8GXX - chains C and F of the 12 polymer chains in the assembly; structure by electron microscopy, 3.00 A resolution.

Chain C:
Name: V-type ATP synthase alpha chain
Source organism: Thermus thermophilus HB8
Notes: EC 7.1.2.2
Reference sequence: Q56403 (VATA_THET8); residue numbers follow UniProt; this construct covers 1-578
Amino-acid sequence (578 residues; row label = number of the first residue in the row):
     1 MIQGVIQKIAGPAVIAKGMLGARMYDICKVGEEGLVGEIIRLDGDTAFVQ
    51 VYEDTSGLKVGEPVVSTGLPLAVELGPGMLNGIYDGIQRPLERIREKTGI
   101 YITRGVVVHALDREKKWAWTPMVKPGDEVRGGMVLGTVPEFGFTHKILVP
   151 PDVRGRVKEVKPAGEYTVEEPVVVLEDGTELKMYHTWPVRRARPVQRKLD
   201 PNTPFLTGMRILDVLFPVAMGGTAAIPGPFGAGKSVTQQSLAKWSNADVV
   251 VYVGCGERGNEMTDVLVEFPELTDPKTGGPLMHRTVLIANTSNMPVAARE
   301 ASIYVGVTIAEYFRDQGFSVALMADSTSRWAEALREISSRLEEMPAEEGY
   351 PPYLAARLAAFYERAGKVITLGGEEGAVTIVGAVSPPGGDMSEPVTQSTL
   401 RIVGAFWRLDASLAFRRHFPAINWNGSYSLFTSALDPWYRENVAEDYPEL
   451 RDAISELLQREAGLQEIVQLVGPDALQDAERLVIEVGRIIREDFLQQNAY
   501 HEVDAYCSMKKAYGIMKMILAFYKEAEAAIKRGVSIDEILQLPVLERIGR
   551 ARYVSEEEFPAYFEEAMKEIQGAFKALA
Sequence notes: conflict Ala232 (Ser in Q56403), Ser235 (Thr in Q56403)
Ion coordination: Mg2+: Ser235, Glu261 (together with ATP)
Residues lining bound ligands: ATP: Pro229, Phe230, Gly231, Ala232, Gly233, Lys234, Ser235, Val236, Thr237, Glu257, Arg258, Glu261, Phe419, Pro420, Gln497, Asn498, Ala499, Tyr500
From the paper describing this entry:
  - binding site for the ligand ATP: Lys234, Ser235, Val236

Chain F:
Name: V-type ATP synthase beta chain
Source organism: Thermus thermophilus HB8
Reference sequence: Q56404 (VATB_THET8); residue numbers follow UniProt; this construct covers 1-478
Amino-acid sequence (478 residues; each row starts with the number of its first residue):
     1 MDLLKKEYTGITYISGPLLFVENAKDLAYGAIVDIKDGTGRVRGGQVIEV
    51 SEEYAVIQVFEETTGLDLATTSVSLVEDVARLGVSKEMLGRRFNGIGKPI
   101 DGLPPITPEKRLPITGLPLNPVARRKPEQFIQTGISTIDVMNTLVRGQKL
   151 PIFSGSGLPANEIAAQIARQATVRPDLSGEGEKEEPFAVVFAAMGITQRE
   201 LSYFIQEFERTGALSRSVLFLNKADDPTIERILTPRMALTVAEYLAFEHD
   251 YHVLVILTDMTNYCEALREIGAAREEIPGRRGYPGYMYTDLATIYERAGV
   301 VEGKKGSVTQIPILSMPDDDRTHPIPDLTGYITEGQIQLSRELHRKGIYP
   351 PIDPLPSLSRLMNNGVGKGKTREDHKQVSDQLYSAYANGVDIRKLVAIIG
   401 EDALTENDRRYLQFADAFERFFINQGQQNRSIEESLQIAWALLSMLPQGE
   451 LKRISKDHIGKYYGQKLEEIWGAPQALD
Not modelled in the structure: 1, 473-478
Residues lining bound ligands: ADP (adenosine-5'-diphosphate): Leu358, Ser359, Arg360, Asn363
From the paper describing this entry:
  - binding site for the ligand ATP: Arg360

Interface between chain C and chain F:
Pairs across the interface (56; chain C residue first):
  Gly21(C) - Asp67(F)
  Gly21(C) - Ala69(F)
  Ala22(C) - Leu66(F)
  Ala22(C) - Asp67(F)
  Arg23(C) - Gly65(F)
  Arg23(C) - Leu66(F)
  Met24(C) - Ile14(F)
  Met24(C) - Thr63(F)
  Met24(C) - Thr64(F)
  Met24(C) - Gly65(F)  hydrogen bond (backbone-backbone)
  Met24(C) - Leu66(F)  hydrogen bond (backbone-backbone)
  Tyr25(C) - Thr64(F)
  Arg41(C) - Tyr13(F)  hydrogen bond
  Arg41(C) - Ile14(F)
  Arg41(C) - Ser15(F)
  Leu42(C) - Tyr13(F)
  Leu42(C) - Ile14(F)  hydrogen bond (backbone-backbone)
  Leu42(C) - Leu66(F)
  Leu42(C) - Leu68(F)  hydrophobic
  Asp43(C) - Thr12(F)
  Asp43(C) - Tyr13(F)
  Gly44(C) - Thr12(F)  hydrogen bond (backbone-backbone)
  Gly44(C) - Leu68(F)
  Ala192(C) - Asp225(F)
  Lys198(C) - Gln198(F)
  Asp200(C) - Ser202(F)  hydrogen bond
  Asp200(C) - Gln206(F)  hydrogen bond
  Met344(C) - Ala272(F)
  Ala346(C) - Arg268(F)
  Ala346(C) - Arg281(F)
  Ala346(C) - Gly282(F)
  Glu347(C) - Arg281(F)  salt bridge
  Pro352(C) - Glu265(F)
  Pro352(C) - Glu269(F)
  Pro352(C) - Ala272(F)  hydrophobic
  Tyr353(C) - Glu269(F)
  Ala356(C) - Glu269(F)
  Glu363(C) - Thr197(F)
  Glu363(C) - Gln198(F)  hydrogen bond (side chain-backbone)
  Glu363(C) - Ala224(F)
  Ser392(C) - Asp318(F)  hydrogen bond
  Gln397(C) - Pro317(F)
  Gln397(C) - Asp318(F)
  Leu400(C) - Ser156(F)
  Arg401(C) - Thr261(F)
  Arg401(C) - Asn262(F)
  Arg401(C) - Glu265(F)  salt bridge
  Arg401(C) - Ser315(F)
  Ile402(C) - Arg199(F)
  Asn425(C) - Arg345(F)  hydrogen bond (backbone-side chain)
  Gly426(C) - Arg345(F)
  Tyr428(C) - Ser156(F)
  Tyr428(C) - Gly157(F)
  Leu430(C) - Arg199(F)
  Gln459(C) - Arg345(F)  hydrogen bond (side chain-backbone)
  Leu470(C) - Ala397(F)
Also at the interface, not in a pair above, chain C (36 interface residues in all): Ile40, Ala359, Ala360, Val403, Gly404, Phe431
Also at the interface, not in a pair above, chain F (39 interface residues in all): Ile196, Glu200, Thr228, Glu275, Glu276, Pro278

Overview:
36 residues of chain C and 39 residues of chain F are in contact; the contacts include 11 hydrogen bonds and 2
salt bridges. Among the polar pairs are Glu347(C)-Arg281(F), Arg401(C)-Glu265(F) and Arg41(C)-Tyr13(F). Bound
to chain C: ATP. From the paper: a binding site for the ligand ATP at Lys234(C), Ser235(C) and Arg360(F) among
others.
Here chain C is V-type ATP synthase alpha chain and chain F is V-type ATP synthase beta chain, both from
Thermus thermophilus HB8. Entry 8GXX (3 nucleotide-bound V1EG of V/A-ATPase from Thermus thermophilus) was
determined by electron microscopy, deposited together with 8GXU, 8GXW, 8GXY and 8GXZ.
